3FO5 - chains A and B; structure by X-ray diffraction, 2.00 A resolution.

Chain A (and B):
Molecule: Thioesterase, adipose associated, isoform BFIT2
From: Homo sapiens
Notes: fragment: STARTdomain; chain B of this document is another copy of the same molecule, construct and numbering; everything in this record applies to it too
UniProtKB: Q52LP1 (Q52LP1_HUMAN); residue numbers follow UniProt; this construct covers 339-594
Chain sequence (258 residues; numbered 337 to 594; the number before each row is that of its first residue):
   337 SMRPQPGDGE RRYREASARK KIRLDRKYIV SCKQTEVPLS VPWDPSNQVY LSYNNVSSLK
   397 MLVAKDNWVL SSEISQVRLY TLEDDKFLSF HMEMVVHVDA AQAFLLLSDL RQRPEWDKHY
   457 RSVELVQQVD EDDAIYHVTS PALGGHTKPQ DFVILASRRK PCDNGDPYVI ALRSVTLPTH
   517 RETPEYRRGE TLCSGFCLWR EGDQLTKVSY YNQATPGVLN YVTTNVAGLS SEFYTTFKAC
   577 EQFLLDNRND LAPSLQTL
Not modelled in the structure: 337-345, 585-594 (chain B: 337-351, 367-374, 593-594)
Differences from the reference sequence: expression tag (337-338)

How chain A and chain B interact:
Contacting residue pairs (42):
  Arg-347(A) / Asn-383(B)  hydrogen bond (backbone-side chain)
  Arg-350(A) / Asn-383(B)
  Arg-350(A) / Tyr-386(B)
  Glu-351(A) / Ser-382(B)
  Glu-351(A) / Asn-383(B)  hydrogen bond
  Glu-351(A) / Gln-384(B)  hydrogen bond (side chain-backbone)
  Glu-351(A) / Val-385(B)  hydrogen bond (side chain-backbone)
  Glu-351(A) / Tyr-386(B)  hydrogen bond (side chain-backbone)
  Ala-354(A) / Val-385(B)  hydrophobic
  Ala-354(A) / Tyr-386(B)
  Arg-355(A) / Val-385(B)
  Lys-357(A) / Tyr-389(B)
  Ile-358(A) / Val-385(B)  hydrophobic
  Tyr-364(A) / Cys-498(B)
  Ile-365(A) / Pro-497(B)
  Ile-365(A) / Cys-498(B)
  Ile-365(A) / Asp-499(B)  hydrogen bond (backbone-backbone)
  Val-366(A) / Asp-499(B)
  Ser-367(A) / Cys-498(B)
  Ser-367(A) / Asp-499(B)  hydrogen bond (backbone-side chain)
  Lys-369(A) / Asp-499(B)  salt bridge
  Ala-478(A) / Ala-400(B)
  Leu-479(A) / Ala-400(B)
  Gly-480(A) / Lys-396(B)
  Gly-480(A) / Ala-400(B)
  Gly-481(A) / Lys-396(B)  hydrogen bond (backbone-backbone)
  Gly-481(A) / Val-399(B)
  Gly-481(A) / Pro-503(B)
  Gly-481(A) / Trp-535(B)  hydrogen bond (backbone-side chain)
  His-482(A) / Val-399(B)
  His-482(A) / Ala-400(B)
  His-482(A) / Gly-501(B)
  His-482(A) / Asp-502(B)  salt bridge
  Thr-483(A) / Val-399(B)
  Pro-552(A) / Asn-500(B)  hydrogen bond (backbone-side chain)
  Gly-553(A) / Asn-500(B)
  Leu-555(A) / Cys-498(B)  hydrophobic
  Asn-556(A) / Lys-396(B)  hydrogen bond
  Asn-556(A) / Asp-502(B)
  Thr-560(A) / Tyr-389(B)
  Leu-565(A) / Tyr-386(B)  hydrophobic
  Leu-565(A) / Tyr-389(B)  hydrophobic
Other interface residues (no listed pair), chain B (22 interface residues in all): Pro-381, Met-397, Lys-496, Lys-543, Tyr-547

Summary:
The interface between chain A and chain B involves 24 residues on one side and 22 on the other; the contacts
include 11 hydrogen bonds and 2 salt bridges. Polar pairs include Lys-369(A)/Asp-499(B), His-482(A)/Asp-502(B)
and Arg-347(A)/Asn-383(B).
Chain A and chain B are both Thioesterase, adipose associated, isoform BFIT2 (Homo sapiens); the structure,
Human START domain of Acyl-coenzyme A thioesterase 11 (ACOT11), was determined by X-ray diffraction, deposited
together with 3P0L, 2R55 and 2PSO.
